Entry 6RPA (X-ray diffraction, 2.56 A resolution); this record covers chains A and E of the 5 polymer chains in the assembly.

[Chain A]
Molecule: HLA class I histocompatibility antigen, A-2 alpha chain
Organism: Homo sapiens
Reference sequence: P01892 (1A02_HUMAN); residues 1-276 here correspond to UniProt positions 25-300 (UniProt number = residue number + 24)
Chain sequence (277 residues; numbered 0 to 276; the number before each row is that of its first residue; numbering starts at 0):
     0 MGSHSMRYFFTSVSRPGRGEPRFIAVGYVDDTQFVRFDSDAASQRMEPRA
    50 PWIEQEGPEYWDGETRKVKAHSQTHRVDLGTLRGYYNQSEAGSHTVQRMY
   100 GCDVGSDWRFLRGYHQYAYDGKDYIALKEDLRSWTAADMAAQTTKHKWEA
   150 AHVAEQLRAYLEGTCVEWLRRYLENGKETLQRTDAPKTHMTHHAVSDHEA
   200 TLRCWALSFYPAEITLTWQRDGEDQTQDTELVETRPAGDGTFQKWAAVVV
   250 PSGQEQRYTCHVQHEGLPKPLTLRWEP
Disordered / not traced: 0
Disulfide bonds: Cys-101/Cys-164, Cys-203/Cys-259
Differences from the reference sequence: initiating methionine (0)

[Chain E]
Molecule: T-cell receptor beta chain
Organism: Homo sapiens
Chain sequence (246 residues; numbered 0 to 257; 12 numbers in that range are skipped by the numbering (no residue carries them; nothing is unmodelled there); the number before each row is that of its first residue; numbering starts at 0):
     0 MSAVISQKPSRDIKQRGTSLTIQCQVDSQV
    37 TMMFWYRQQPGQSLTLIATANQG
    63 SEATYESGFVIDKFPISRP
    83 NLTFSTLTVSNMSPEDSSIYLCSVGGSG
   112 GADTQYFGPGTRLTVLEDLKNVFPPEVAVFEPSEAEISHTQKATLVCLAT
   162 GFYPDHVELSWWVNGKEVHSGVCTDPQPLKEQPALNDSRYALSSRLRVSA
   212 TFWQDPRNHFRCQVQFYGLSENDEWTQDRAKPVTQIVSAEAWGRAD
Disordered / not traced: 0, 236-240, 253-257
Disulfide bonds: Cys-23/Cys-104, Cys-158/Cys-223

[How chain A and chain E interact]
Residue-residue contacts - 26 pairs, chain A then chain E:
  Glu-19(A) / Gln-58(E)
  Glu-19(A) / Gly-59(E)
  Gln-43(A) / Gly-59(E)
  Gln-43(A) / Ser-63(E)
  Lys-68(A) / Ser-63(E)  hydrogen bond
  Ala-69(A) / Thr-37(E)
  Ala-69(A) / Ser-109(E)
  Gln-72(A) / Thr-37(E)  hydrogen bond (side chain-backbone)
  Gln-72(A) / Met-38(E)
  Gln-72(A) / Asn-57(E)
  Gln-72(A) / Gln-58(E)  hydrogen bond (side chain-backbone)
  Gln-72(A) / Arg-80(E)
  Gln-72(A) / Leu-84(E)
  Thr-73(A) / Thr-37(E)  hydrogen bond
  Thr-73(A) / Ser-109(E)  hydrogen bond
  Arg-75(A) / Gln-28(E)  hydrogen bond (backbone-side chain)
  Arg-75(A) / Gln-58(E)
  Arg-75(A) / Leu-84(E)
  Val-76(A) / Gln-28(E)
  Val-76(A) / Val-29(E)
  Val-76(A) / Thr-37(E)
  Val-76(A) / Leu-84(E)  hydrophobic
  Gly-79(A) / Gln-28(E)
  Ala-150(A) / Ala-113(E)
  Gln-155(A) / Gly-112(E)  hydrogen bond (side chain-backbone)
  Gln-155(A) / Ala-113(E)
Other interface residues (no listed pair), chain E (14 interface residues in all): Pro-81

[Summary]
The interface between chain A and chain E involves 11 residues on one side and 14 on the other; the contacts
include 7 hydrogen bonds. Among the polar pairs are Lys-68(A)/Ser-63(E), Gln-72(A)/Thr-37(E) and
Gln-72(A)/Gln-58(E).
Here chain A is HLA class I histocompatibility antigen, A-2 alpha chain and chain E is T-cell receptor beta
chain, both from Homo sapiens. Entry 6RPA (Crystal structure of the T-cell receptor NYE_S2 bound to HLA
A2*01-SLLMWITQV) was determined by X-ray diffraction (same publication as 6RP9 and 6RPB).
